PDB entry 2ZU0 | X-ray diffraction, 2.20 A resolution | chains B and D of the 4 polymer chains in the assembly

== Chain B ==
Molecule: Protein sufD
From: Escherichia coli
UniProtKB: P77689 (SUFD_ECOLI); numbering as in UniProt (aligned over 1-423)
Chain sequence (423 residues; each row starts with the number of its first residue):
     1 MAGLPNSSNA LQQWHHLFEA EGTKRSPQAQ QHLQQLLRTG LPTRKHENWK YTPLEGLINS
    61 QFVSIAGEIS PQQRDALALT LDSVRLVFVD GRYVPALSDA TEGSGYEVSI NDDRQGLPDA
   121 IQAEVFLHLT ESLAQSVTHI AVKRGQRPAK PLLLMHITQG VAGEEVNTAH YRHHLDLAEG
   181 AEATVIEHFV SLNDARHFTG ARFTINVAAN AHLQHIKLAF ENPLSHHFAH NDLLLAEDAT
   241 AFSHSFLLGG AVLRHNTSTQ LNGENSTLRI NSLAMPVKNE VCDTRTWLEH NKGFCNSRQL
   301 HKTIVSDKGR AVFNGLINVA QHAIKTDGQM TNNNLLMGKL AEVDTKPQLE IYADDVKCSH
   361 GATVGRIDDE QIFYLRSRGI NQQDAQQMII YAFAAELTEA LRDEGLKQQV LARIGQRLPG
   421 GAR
Not modelled in the structure: 1-8, 423
Reported in the primary citation:
  - mutagenesis - H290A, P347G, C358S: unchanged growth
  - mutagenesis - H360C, H360S: abolished growth
  - mutagenesis - H360C, H360S: unchanged stability

== Chain D ==
Molecule: Probable ATP-dependent transporter sufC
From: Escherichia coli
UniProtKB: P77499 (SUFC_ECOLI); residues 1-248 here = UniProt positions 1-248
Chain sequence (267 residues; row label = number of the first residue in the row; numbers below 1 keep their minus sign (Met-18 is residue -18)):
   -18 MGSSHHHHHS SGLVPRGSHM LSIKDLHVSV EDKAILRGLS LDVHPGEVHA IMGPNGSGKS
    42 TLSATLAGRE DYEVTGGTVE FKGKDLLALS PEDRAGEGIF MAFQYPVEIP GVSNQFFLQT
   102 ALNAVRSYRG QETLDRFDFQ DLMEEKIALL KMPEDLLTRS VNVGFSGGEK KRNDILQMAV
   162 LEPELCILDE SDSGLDIDAL KVVADGVNSL RDGKRSFIIV THYQRILDYI KPDYVHVLYQ
   222 GRIVKSGDFT LVKQLEEQGY GWLTEQQ
Not modelled in the structure: -18 to 85, 107-154, 165-182, 194-248
Sequence notes: expression tag (-18 to 0)
Curated features (UniProtKB/Swiss-Prot):
  - binding site (ATP): Gly34 to Ser41

== How chain B and chain D interact ==
Contacting residue pairs - 24 pairs, chain B then chain D:
  Glu370(B) with Val88(D)
  Gln371(B) with Glu89(D); Ile90(D); Pro91(D)
  Tyr374(B) with Val88(D); Ile90(D), hydrophobic; Asp155(D), hydrogen bond; Gln158(D), hydrogen bond
  Leu375(B) with Ile90(D), hydrophobic; Phe98(D), hydrophobic
  Arg378(B) with Phe98(D); Ala102(D); Val106(D); Asp155(D), salt bridge; Gln158(D), hydrogen bond
  Gly379(B) with Ala105(D); Val106(D)
  Ile380(B) with Thr101(D); Ala102(D), hydrophobic
  Met388(B) with Val93(D), hydrophobic; Phe97(D), hydrophobic; Thr101(D)
  Ala392(B) with Pro91(D); Gly92(D)
Interface residues without a listed pair, chain D (15 interface residues in all): Leu162

== In short ==
9 residues of chain B face 15 of chain D across their interface; the contacts include 3 hydrogen bonds and 1
salt bridge. Among the polar pairs are Arg378(B)-Asp155(D), Tyr374(B)-Asp155(D) and Tyr374(B)-Gln158(D). The
paper reports that H360C and H360S of chain B abolish growth; H290A, P347G and C358S of chain B leave growth
unchanged.
Chain B is Protein sufD and chain D is Probable ATP-dependent transporter sufC, both from Escherichia coli;
the structure, Crystal structure of SufC-SufD complex involved in the iron-sulfur cluster biosynthesis, was
determined by X-ray diffraction.
